Entry 4JV5 (X-ray diffraction, 3.16 A resolution); this record covers chains A and P of the 23 polymer chains in the assembly.

== Chain A ==
Molecule: 16S ribosomal RNA
From: Thermus thermophilus
Sequence (1517 nucleotides; each row starts with the number of its first residue; note: 44 numbers in that range are skipped by the numbering (no residue carries them; nothing is unmodelled there); a row labelled like 189A-189L holds insertion residues (189A, then the next letters in order)):
     5 UGGAGAGUUU GAUCCUGGCU CAGGGUGAAC GCUGGCGGCG UGCCUAAGAC AUGCAAGUCG
    65 UGCGGGCCG
    76 CGGGAUUUU
    88 ACUCCG
    96 UGGUCAGCGG CGGACGGGUG AGUAACGCGU GGGU
  129A G
   130 ACCUACCCGG AAGAGGGGGA CAACCCGGGG AAACUCGGGC UAAUCCCCCA UGUGGACCCG
189A-189L CCCCUUGGGGUG
   190 UGUCCAAAGG GCUUU
   216 GCCCGCUUCC GGAUGGGCCC GCGUCCCAUC AGCUAGUUGG UGGGGUAAUG GCCCACCAAG
   276 GCGACGACGG GUAGCCGGUC UGAGAGGAUG GCCGGCCACA GGGGCACUGA GACACGGGCC
   336 CCACUCCUAC GGGAGGCAGC AGUUAGGAAU CUUCCGCAAU GGGCGCAAGC CUGACGGAGC
   396 GACGCCGCUU GGAGGAAGAA GCCCUUCGGG GUGUAAACUC CUGA
   441 ACCCGGGACG AAACCCCC
   460 GA
   470 CGAGGGGA
   479 CUGACGGUAC CGGGGUAA
   498 UAGCGCCGGC CAACUCCGUG CCAGCAGCCG CGGUAAUACG GAGGGCGCGA GCGUUACCCG
   558 GAUUCACUGG GCGUAAAGGG CGUGUAGGCG GCCUGGGGCG UCCCAUGUGA AAGACCACGG
   618 CUCAACCGUG GGGGAGCGUG GGAUACGCUC AGGCUAGACG GUGGGAGAGG GUGGUGGAAU
   678 UCCCGGAGUA GCGGUGAAAU GCGCAGAUAC CGGGAGGAAC GCCGAUGGCG AAGGCAGCCA
   738 CCUGGUCCAC CCGUGACGCU GAGGCGCGAA AGCGUGGGGA GCAAACCGGA UUAGAUACCC
   798 GGGUAGUCCA CGCCCUAAAC GAUGCGCGCU AGGUCUCUGG GUCU
   848 CCUGGGGGCC GAAGCUAACG CGUUAAGCGC GCCGCCUGGG GAGUACGGCC GCAAGGCUGA
   908 AACUCAAAGG AAUUGACGGG GGCCCGCACA AGCGGUGGAG CAUGUGGUUU AAUUCGAAGC
   968 AACGCGAAGA ACCUUACCAG GCCUUGACAU GCUA
 1001A G
  1002 GGAACCCGGG UGAAAGCCUG GGGUGCCCC
1030A-1030D GCGA
  1031 GGGGAGCCCU AGCACAGGUG CUGCAUGGCC GUCGUCAGCU CGUGCCGUGA GGUGUUGGGU
  1091 UAAGUCCCGC AACGAGCGCA ACCCCCGCCG UUAGUUGCCA GCGGUUCGGC CGGGCACUCU
  1151 AACGGGACUG CCCGCG
  1168 AAAGCGGGAG GAAGGAGGGG ACGACGUCUG GUCAGCAUGG CCCUUACGGC CUGGGCGACA
  1228 CACGUGCUAC AAUGCCCACU ACAAAGCGAU GCCACCCGGC AACGGGGAGC UAAUCGCAAA
  1288 AAGGUGGGCC CAGUUCGGAU UGGGGUCUGC AACCCGACCC CAUGAAGCCG GAAUCGCUAG
  1348 UAAUCGCGGA UCAGCC
 1363A A
  1364 UGCCGCGGUG AAUACGUUCC CGGGCCUUGU ACACACCGCC CGUCACGCCA UGGGAGCGGG
  1424 CUCUACCCGA AGUCGCCGG
1442A-1442B GA
  1443 GCCUA
  1452 C
  1456 GGGCAGGCGC CGAGGGUAGG GCCCGUGACU GGGGCGAAGU CGUAACAAGG UAGCUGUACC
  1516 GGAAGGUGCG GCUGGAUCAC CUCCUUUCU
Unresolved in the structure: 1534-1539
Construct notes: conflict A80 (G131378 in 55771382)
Metal / ion sites: Mg2+ site 1: C518, G530 (shared with 1 residue of chain L; 1 residue of chain X); Mg2+ site 2 near U560 (its only coordinating residue here); Mg2+ site 3 near C578 (its only coordinating residue here); Mg2+ site 4 near A768 (its only coordinating residue here); Mg2+ site 5: C866, G1079; Mg2+ site 6 near G903 (its only coordinating residue here); Mg2+ site 7 near G1224 (its only coordinating residue here)
From the paper describing this entry:
  - conformationally variable residues (side-chain flip): A1493

== Chain P ==
Name: 30S ribosomal protein S16
From: Thermus thermophilus
UniProtKB: Q5SJH3 (RS16_THET8); numbering as in UniProt (aligned over 1-83)
Sequence (83 residues; row label = number of the first residue in the row):
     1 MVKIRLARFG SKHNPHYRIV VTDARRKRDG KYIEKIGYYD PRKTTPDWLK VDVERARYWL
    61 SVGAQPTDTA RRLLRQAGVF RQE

== Chain A / chain P interface ==
Residue-residue contacts (90):
  C43(A) - Lys12(P)  phosphate contact
  C43(A) - His13(P)  phosphate contact
  G44(A) - Ser11(P)  phosphate contact
  G44(A) - Lys12(P)  hydrogen bond to the phosphate
  C110(A) - Arg25(P)  hydrogen bond to the sugar
  G111(A) - Arg25(P)  sugar contact
  G111(A) - Lys27(P)  phosphate contact
  G112(A) - Lys27(P)  phosphate contact
  A134(A) - Met1(P)  base contact
  A134(A) - Arg25(P)  base contact
  C135(A) - Met1(P)  hydrogen bond to the base
  C136(A) - Met1(P)  sugar contact
  C136(A) - Gly63(P)  sugar contact
  C136(A) - Ala64(P)  sugar contact
  C136(A) - Gln65(P)  hydrogen bond to the sugar
  C137(A) - Ser61(P)  hydrogen bond to the sugar
  C137(A) - Gly63(P)  sugar contact
  G227(A) - Val62(P)  hydrogen bond to the base
  A228(A) - Val2(P)  sugar contact
  A228(A) - Trp59(P)  phosphate contact
  U229(A) - Asp23(P)  hydrogen bond to the sugar
  U229(A) - Ile33(P)  sugar contact
  U229(A) - Trp59(P)  phosphate contact
  G230(A) - Asp23(P)  sugar contact
  G230(A) - Arg25(P)  hydrogen bond to the sugar
  G309(A) - Lys27(P)  salt bridge to the phosphate
  G309(A) - Asp29(P)  sugar contact
  G309(A) - Gly30(P)  phosphate contact
  G309(A) - Lys31(P)  phosphate contact
  G310(A) - Arg26(P)  salt bridge to the phosphate
  G310(A) - Lys27(P)  salt bridge to the phosphate
  G310(A) - Gly30(P)  phosphate contact
  G310(A) - Lys31(P)  hydrogen bond to the phosphate
  C311(A) - Arg26(P)  salt bridge to the phosphate
  A374(A) - Tyr17(P)  hydrogen bond to the sugar
  U375(A) - Leu6(P)  hydrogen bond to the sugar
  U375(A) - Tyr17(P)  hydrogen bond to the sugar
  U375(A) - Arg28(P)  hydrogen bond to the base
  U375(A) - Thr69(P)  hydrogen bond to the phosphate
  G376(A) - Arg5(P)  hydrogen bond to the phosphate
  G376(A) - Leu6(P)  hydrogen bond to the phosphate
  G376(A) - Arg28(P)  sugar contact
  G376(A) - Thr67(P)  hydrogen bond to the phosphate
  G376(A) - Thr69(P)  phosphate contact
  G377(A) - Lys3(P)  salt bridge to the phosphate
  G377(A) - Arg5(P)  salt bridge to the phosphate
  G377(A) - Ala24(P)  sugar contact
  C390(A) - Arg28(P)  hydrogen bond to the phosphate
  G391(A) - Arg8(P)  phosphate contact
  G391(A) - Arg28(P)  salt bridge to the phosphate
  G392(A) - Arg8(P)  salt bridge to the phosphate
  G392(A) - Lys12(P)  phosphate contact
  G392(A) - His13(P)  salt bridge to the phosphate
  A393(A) - Lys12(P)  salt bridge to the phosphate
  A393(A) - His13(P)  salt bridge to the phosphate
  C449(A) - Arg42(P)  base contact
  C449(A) - Lys43(P)  hydrogen bond to the phosphate
  G450(A) - Pro15(P)  sugar contact
  G450(A) - Pro41(P)  sugar contact
  G450(A) - Arg42(P)  sugar contact
  G450(A) - Lys43(P)  salt bridge to the phosphate
  A452(A) - Lys43(P)  salt bridge to the phosphate
  A452(A) - Arg72(P)  salt bridge to the phosphate
  A453(A) - Asp68(P)  sugar contact
  A453(A) - Arg72(P)  sugar contact
  C454(A) - Asp68(P)  sugar contact
  A472(A) - Arg75(P)  salt bridge to the phosphate
  A472(A) - Phe80(P)  sugar contact
  A472(A) - Arg81(P)  hydrogen bond to the phosphate
  A472(A) - Gln82(P)  hydrogen bond to the sugar
  G473(A) - Arg75(P)  salt bridge to the phosphate
  G473(A) - Arg81(P)  hydrogen bond to the phosphate
  A607(A) - Lys31(P)  base contact
  A608(A) - Arg18(P)  hydrogen bond to the phosphate
  A608(A) - Tyr32(P)  hydrogen bond to the sugar
  A609(A) - Arg18(P)  salt bridge to the phosphate
  G617(A) - Asn14(P)  base contact
  G617(A) - Thr44(P)  hydrogen bond to the sugar
  C623(A) - Ser11(P)  hydrogen bond to the sugar
  C624(A) - Gly10(P)  hydrogen bond to the phosphate
  C624(A) - Ser11(P)  sugar contact
  C624(A) - Asn14(P)  hydrogen bond to the sugar
  C624(A) - His16(P)  sugar contact
  G625(A) - Phe9(P)  phosphate contact
  G625(A) - Gly10(P)  hydrogen bond to the phosphate
  G625(A) - His16(P)  sugar contact
  U626(A) - Arg18(P)  salt bridge to the phosphate
  U626(A) - Lys35(P)  salt bridge to the phosphate
  U626(A) - Tyr38(P)  phosphate contact
  G627(A) - Lys35(P)  salt bridge to the phosphate
Other interface residues (no listed pair), chain A (45 interface residues in all): A325, G378, A451, G471, C483
Other interface residues (no listed pair), chain P (49 interface residues in all): Tyr39, Tyr58

== Summary ==
45 residues of chain A face 49 of chain P across their interface, with 29 hydrogen bonds and 20 salt bridges.
Polar pairs include C135(A)-Met1(P), G227(A)-Val62(P) and U375(A)-Arg28(P). The Mg2+ site 1 is built by
C518(A) and G530(A). The Mg2+ site 5 is built by C866(A) and G1079(A). From the paper: conformational
variability at A1493(A).
Chain A is 16S ribosomal RNA and chain P is 30S ribosomal protein S16, both from Thermus thermophilus; the
structure, Crystal structures of pseudouridinilated stop codons with ASLs, was determined by X-ray
diffraction, deposited together with 4JYA and 4K0K.
